PDB entry 2B7X | X-ray diffraction, 3.00 A resolution | chain A

== Chain A ==
Name: Lysozyme
From: Enterobacteria phage T4
Notes: EC 3.2.1.17
UniProtKB: P00720 (LYS_BPT4); the construct has insertions or renumbered stretches relative to UniProt, so the offset changes along the chain: 1-30 = UniProt 1-30; 37-170 = UniProt 31-164
Sequence (170 residues; each row starts with the number of its first residue):
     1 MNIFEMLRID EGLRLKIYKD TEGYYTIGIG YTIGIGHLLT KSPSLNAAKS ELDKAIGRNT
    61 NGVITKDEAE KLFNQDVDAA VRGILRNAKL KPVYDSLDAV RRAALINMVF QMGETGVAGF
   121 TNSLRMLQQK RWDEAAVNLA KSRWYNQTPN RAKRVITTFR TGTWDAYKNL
Not modelled in the structure: 33-43, 169-170
Differences from the reference sequence: insertion (31-36); engineered mutation T60 (Cys54 in P00720), A103 (Cys97 in P00720)
UniProt features mapped onto this chain:
  - active site (Proton donor/acceptor): E11, D20
  - binding site (substrate): L38, F110, S123, N138

== Summary ==
UniProt lists active-site residues E11 and D20 and 4 substrate-binding residues.
Chain A is Lysozyme (Enterobacteria phage T4); the structure, Sequential reorganization of beta-sheet topology
by insertion of a single strand, was determined by X-ray diffraction, deposited together with 3JR6.
